PDB entry 2RC9 | X-ray diffraction, 1.96 A resolution | chain A

== Chain A ==
Name: Glutamate [NMDA] receptor subunit 3A
From: Rattus norvegicus
Reference sequence: Q9R1M7 (NMD3A_RAT); the construct has insertions or renumbered stretches relative to UniProt, so the offset changes along the chain: 3-152 = UniProt 511-660; 155-294 = UniProt 776-915
Sequence (294 residues; row label = number of the first residue in the row):
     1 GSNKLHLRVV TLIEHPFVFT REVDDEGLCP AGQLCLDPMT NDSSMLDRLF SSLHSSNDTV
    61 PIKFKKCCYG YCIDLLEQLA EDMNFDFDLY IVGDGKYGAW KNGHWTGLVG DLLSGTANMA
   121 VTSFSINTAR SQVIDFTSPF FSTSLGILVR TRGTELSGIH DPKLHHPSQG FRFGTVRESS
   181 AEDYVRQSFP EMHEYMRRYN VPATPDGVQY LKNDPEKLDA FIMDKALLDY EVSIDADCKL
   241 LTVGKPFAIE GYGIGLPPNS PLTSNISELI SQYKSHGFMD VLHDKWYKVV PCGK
Not modelled in the structure: 1-3, 291-294
Differences from the reference sequence: expression tag (1-2); linker (153-154)
Disulfides: C29-C67, C35-C68
Small-molecule neighbours: 1-aminocyclopropanecarboxylic acid (1AC): Y97, S123, F124, S125, R130, S179, S180, A181, M223, D224, Y252
Swiss-Prot annotation at these positions:
  - binding site (glycine): S123, S125, R130, S180, D224
  - binding site (D-serine): S125, R130, S180, A181, D224
  - glycosylation (N-linked (GlcNAc...) asparagine): N41, N57, N265
What the authors report for this chain:
  - conformationally variable residues: M223, D224
  - binding site for 1-aminocyclopropanecarboxylic acid: M223
  - binding site for 1-aminocyclopropanecarboxylic acid: Y97, S123, S125, R130, S180, D224 (from molecular simulation)

== Summary ==
Chain A binds 1-aminocyclopropanecarboxylic acid. UniProt lists 5 glycine-binding residues and 5
D-serine-binding residues. From the paper: a binding site for 1-aminocyclopropanecarboxylic acid at M223, Y97
and S123 among others; conformational variability at M223 and D224.
Chain A is Glutamate [NMDA] receptor subunit 3A (Rattus norvegicus); the structure, Crystal structure of the
NR3A ligand binding core complex with ACPC at 1.96 Angstrom resolution, was determined by X-ray diffraction
(same publication as 2RC7, 2RC8, 2RCA and 2RCB).
